Entry 3PTZ (X-ray diffraction, 2.50 A resolution); this record covers chains A and E of the 6 polymer chains in the assembly.

# Chain A (and E)
Molecule: UDP-glucose 6-dehydrogenase
Organism: Homo sapiens
Notes: EC 1.1.1.22; chain E of this document is another copy of the same molecule, construct and numbering; everything in this record applies to it too
Reference sequence: O60701 (UGDH_HUMAN); residue numbers follow UniProt; this construct covers 1-494
Sequence (494 residues; row label = number of the first residue in the row):
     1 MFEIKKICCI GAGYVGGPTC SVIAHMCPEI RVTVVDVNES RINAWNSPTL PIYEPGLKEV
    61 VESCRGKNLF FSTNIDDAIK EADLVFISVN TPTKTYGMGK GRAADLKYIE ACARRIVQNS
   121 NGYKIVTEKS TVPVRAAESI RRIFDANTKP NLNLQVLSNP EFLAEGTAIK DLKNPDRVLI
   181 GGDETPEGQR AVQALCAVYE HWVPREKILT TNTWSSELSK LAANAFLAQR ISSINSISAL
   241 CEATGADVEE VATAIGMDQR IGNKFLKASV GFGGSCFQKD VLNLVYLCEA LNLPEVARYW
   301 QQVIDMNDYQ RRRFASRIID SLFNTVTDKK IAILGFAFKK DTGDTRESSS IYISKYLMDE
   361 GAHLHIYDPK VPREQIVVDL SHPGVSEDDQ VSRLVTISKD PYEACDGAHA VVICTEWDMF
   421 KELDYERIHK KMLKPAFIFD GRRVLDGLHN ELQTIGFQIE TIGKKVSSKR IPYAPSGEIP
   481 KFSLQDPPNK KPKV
Unresolved in the structure: 382-388, 466-494
Small-molecule neighbours:
  - NAD (nicotinamide-adenine-dinucleotide): Ile10, Gly11, Ala12, Gly13, Tyr14, Val15, Gly16, Asp36, Val37, Asn38, Arg41, Ile75, Ser88, Val89, Asn90, Thr91, Pro92, Tyr108, Ala111, Cys112, Ser130, Thr131, Val132, Glu165, Ser275, Lys279, Arg346
  - uridine-5'-diphosphate-xylopyranose (UDX): Thr131, Glu161, Phe162, Leu163, Ala164, Glu165, Lys220, Asn224, Leu227, Ile231, Phe265, Leu266, Lys267, Ser269, Gly271, Phe272, Gly273, Cys276, Phe277, Phe338, Lys339, Glu416, Arg442

# How chain A and chain E interact
Residue-residue contacts (29; chain A residue first):
  Lys94(A) with Asn324(E), hydrogen bond (side chain-backbone); Glu360(E), salt bridge
  Tyr96(A) with Thr327(E), hydrogen bond; Asp359(E)
  Gly97(A) with Asp359(E), hydrogen bond (backbone-backbone); Glu360(E)
  Met98(A) with Arg312(E); Ser316(E); Asn324(E); Glu360(E), hydrogen bond (backbone-side chain)
  Ala103(A) with Asn324(E)
  Asp105(A) with Thr325(E), hydrogen bond
  Lys107(A) with Thr325(E)
  Glu110(A) with Thr325(E); Lys329(E), salt bridge
  Arg114(A) with His409(E); Lys434(E), hydrogen bond (side chain-backbone)
  Arg135(A) with Phe323(E)
  Glu138(A) with Phe323(E)
  Ser139(A) with Phe323(E)
  Arg142(A) with Ser321(E), hydrogen bond (side chain-backbone); Leu322(E); Phe323(E); Pro435(E); Phe437(E)
  Ala146(A) with Lys434(E); Pro435(E)
  Asn147(A) with Lys434(E), hydrogen bond (side chain-backbone)
  Tyr286(A) with Asn324(E), hydrogen bond
Other interface residues (no listed pair), chain A (17 interface residues in all): Leu106
Other interface residues (no listed pair), chain E (18 interface residues in all): Ile319, Gly361, Leu433

# In short
17 residues of chain A and 18 residues of chain E are in contact, with 9 hydrogen bonds and 2 salt bridges.
Polar contacts include Lys94(A)-Glu360(E), Glu110(A)-Lys329(E) and Lys94(A)-Asn324(E). Bound to chain A: NAD
and uridine-5'-diphosphate-xylopyranose.
Chain A and chain E are both UDP-glucose 6-dehydrogenase (Homo sapiens); the structure, Role of Packing
Defects in the Evolution of Allostery and Induced Fit in Human UDP-Glucose Dehydrogenase, was determined by
X-ray diffraction, deposited together with 3PRJ.
